5D7H - chain A; structure by X-ray diffraction, 2.49 A resolution.

== Chain A ==
Name: L, D-transpeptidase 2
From: Mycobacterium tuberculosis
Notes: EC 2.3.2.-
Reference sequence: O53223 (LDT2_MYCTO); numbering as in UniProt (aligned over 56-407)
Sequence (352 residues; each row starts with the number of its first residue):
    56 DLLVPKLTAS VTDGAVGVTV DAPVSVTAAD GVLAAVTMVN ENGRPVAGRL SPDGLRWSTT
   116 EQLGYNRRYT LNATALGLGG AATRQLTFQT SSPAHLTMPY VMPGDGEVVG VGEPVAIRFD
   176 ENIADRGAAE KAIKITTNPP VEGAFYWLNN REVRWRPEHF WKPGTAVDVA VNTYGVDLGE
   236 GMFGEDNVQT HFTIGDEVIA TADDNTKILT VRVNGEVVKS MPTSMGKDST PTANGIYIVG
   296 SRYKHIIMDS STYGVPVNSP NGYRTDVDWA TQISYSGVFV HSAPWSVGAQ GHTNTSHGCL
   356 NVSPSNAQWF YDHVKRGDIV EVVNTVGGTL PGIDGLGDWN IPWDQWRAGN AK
Not modelled in the structure: 56-57
Sequence notes: conflict Glu96 (Asp in O53223)
Curated features (UniProtKB/Swiss-Prot):
  - active site: His336 (Proton donor/acceptor), Cys354 (Nucleophile)
  - binding site (Ca(2+)): Asp232, Glu235, Gly236
  - binding site (substrate): Tyr318, Ser331, Gly332, Asn356
  - site: Cys354 (Binds to carbapenem drug (covalent))
Reported in the primary citation:
  - catalytic residues: His336, His352 to Cys354 (proposed by the authors, not directly observed)

== Summary ==
Curated annotation (UniProt) lists active-site residues His336 and Cys354, 3 Ca2+-binding residues and 4
substrate-binding residues. The paper reports catalytic residues His336 and His352.
Chain A is L, D-transpeptidase 2 (Mycobacterium tuberculosis); the structure, X-ray crystal structure of l,d
transpeptidase 2 from mycobacterium tuberculosis, was determined by X-ray diffraction together with 5DC2 and
5DCC from the same study.
